Entry 4ADL (X-ray diffraction, 2.20 A resolution); this record covers chains A and B of the 4 polymer chains in the assembly.

# Chain A (and B)
Protein: Fumarate hydratase class II
Organism: Mycobacterium tuberculosis
Notes: EC 4.2.1.2; chain B of this document is another copy of the same molecule, construct and numbering; everything in this record applies to it too
Reference sequence: O53446 (FUMC_MYCTU); numbering as in UniProt (aligned over 1-473)
Sequence (495 residues; row label = number of the first residue in the row; numbers below 1 keep their minus sign (Met-21 is residue -21)):
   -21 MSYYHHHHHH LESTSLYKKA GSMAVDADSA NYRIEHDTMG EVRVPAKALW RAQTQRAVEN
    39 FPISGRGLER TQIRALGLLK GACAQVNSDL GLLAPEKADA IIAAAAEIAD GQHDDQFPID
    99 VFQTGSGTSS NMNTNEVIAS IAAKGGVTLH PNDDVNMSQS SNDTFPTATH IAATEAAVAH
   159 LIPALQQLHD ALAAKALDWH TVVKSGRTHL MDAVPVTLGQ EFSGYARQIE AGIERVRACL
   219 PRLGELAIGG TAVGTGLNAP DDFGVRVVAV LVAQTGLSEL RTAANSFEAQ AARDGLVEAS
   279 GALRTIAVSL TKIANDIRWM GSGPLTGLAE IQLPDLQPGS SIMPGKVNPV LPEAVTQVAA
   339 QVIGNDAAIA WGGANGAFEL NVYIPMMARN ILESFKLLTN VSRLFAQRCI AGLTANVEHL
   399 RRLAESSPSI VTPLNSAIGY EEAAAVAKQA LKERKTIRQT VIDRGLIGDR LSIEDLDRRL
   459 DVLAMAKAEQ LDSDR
Disordered / not traced: -21 to 8, 468-473 (chain B: -21 to 8, 467-473)
Construct notes: expression tag (-21 to 0)
Ligand contacts: (2S)-2-hydroxybutanedioic acid (LMR): Ser104, Thr106, Ser138, Ser139, Asn140, Leu358
From the paper describing this entry:
  - conformationally variable residues (order/disorder transition): Pro316 to Val325
  - binding site for (2S)-2-hydroxybutanedioic acid: His187
  - catalytic residues: His187 (citing earlier work)
  - catalytic residues: Ser318

# Interface between chain A and chain B
Contacting residue pairs - 150 pairs, chain A then chain B:
  Thr16(A) - Tyr418(B)
  Thr16(A) - Glu419(B)
  Thr16(A) - Ala422(B)
  Thr102(A) - His187(B)
  Ser104(A) - His187(B)  hydrogen bond
  His128(A) - Glu419(B)  salt bridge
  Asn130(A) - Tyr418(B)
  Asp131(A) - Tyr418(B)  hydrogen bond (side chain-backbone)
  Asn140(A) - Thr186(B)
  Gly184(A) - Glu357(B)
  Arg185(A) - Phe356(B)
  Arg185(A) - Glu357(B)  hydrogen bond (backbone-side chain)
  Thr186(A) - Asn140(B)
  Thr186(A) - Ala230(B)
  Thr186(A) - Val231(B)
  Thr186(A) - Glu357(B)
  Thr186(A) - Leu358(B)
  His187(A) - Thr102(B)
  His187(A) - Ser104(B)  hydrogen bond
  His187(A) - Leu358(B)
  His187(A) - Val360(B)
  Leu188(A) - Ala355(B)  hydrophobic
  Ala191(A) - Val231(B)  hydrophobic
  Val192(A) - Val231(B)  hydrophobic
  Val192(A) - Leu235(B)  hydrophobic
  Pro193(A) - Thr233(B)
  Val194(A) - Val231(B)  hydrophobic
  Val194(A) - Thr233(B)
  Gln198(A) - Thr233(B)
  Gln198(A) - Phe265(B)
  Glu199(A) - Phe356(B)
  Glu199(A) - Glu357(B)
  Ser201(A) - Asn263(B)  hydrogen bond
  Gly202(A) - Asn263(B)
  Gly202(A) - Glu266(B)
  Arg205(A) - Arg220(B)
  Arg205(A) - Glu223(B)  salt bridge
  Arg205(A) - Ala262(B)
  Arg205(A) - Asn263(B)
  Arg205(A) - Glu266(B)
  Gln206(A) - Glu266(B)
  Gln206(A) - Ala270(B)
  Gln206(A) - Asp272(B)  hydrogen bond
  Ala209(A) - Arg220(B)
  Glu212(A) - Arg220(B)  salt bridge
  Arg213(A) - Arg220(B)
  Arg213(A) - Asp272(B)
  Arg213(A) - Gly273(B)
  Arg213(A) - Glu276(B)  salt bridge
  Arg220(A) - Ala209(B)
  Arg220(A) - Glu212(B)  salt bridge
  Arg220(A) - Arg213(B)
  Glu223(A) - Arg205(B)  salt bridge
  Ala230(A) - Thr186(B)
  Val231(A) - Thr186(B)
  Val231(A) - Ala191(B)  hydrophobic
  Val231(A) - Val192(B)  hydrophobic
  Val231(A) - Val194(B)  hydrophobic
  Thr233(A) - Pro193(B)
  Thr233(A) - Val194(B)
  Thr233(A) - Gln198(B)
  Thr233(A) - Ala464(B)
  Thr233(A) - Lys465(B)
  Leu235(A) - Val192(B)  hydrophobic
  Leu235(A) - Met463(B)
  Leu235(A) - Lys465(B)
  Asn236(A) - Thr410(B)  hydrogen bond (side chain-backbone)
  Asn236(A) - Pro411(B)
  Asn236(A) - Asn413(B)
  Ala262(A) - Arg205(B)
  Asn263(A) - Ser201(B)  hydrogen bond
  Asn263(A) - Gly202(B)
  Asn263(A) - Arg205(B)
  Phe265(A) - Gln198(B)
  Glu266(A) - Gly202(B)
  Glu266(A) - Arg205(B)
  Glu266(A) - Gln206(B)
  Ala269(A) - Lys290(B)
  Ala270(A) - Gln206(B)
  Asp272(A) - Gln206(B)  hydrogen bond
  Asp272(A) - Arg213(B)
  Asp272(A) - Thr283(B)
  Asp272(A) - Val286(B)
  Asp272(A) - Ser287(B)  hydrogen bond
  Gly273(A) - Arg213(B)
  Val275(A) - Arg282(B)
  Val275(A) - Thr283(B)
  Glu276(A) - Arg213(B)  salt bridge
  Glu276(A) - Thr283(B)
  Gly279(A) - Arg282(B)
  Arg282(A) - Val275(B)
  Arg282(A) - Gly279(B)
  Arg282(A) - Asp344(B)  salt bridge
  Arg282(A) - Ala348(B)
  Thr283(A) - Asp272(B)
  Thr283(A) - Val275(B)
  Thr283(A) - Glu276(B)
  Val286(A) - Asp272(B)
  Val286(A) - Ala348(B)
  Val286(A) - Gly351(B)
  Val286(A) - Ala352(B)
  Ser287(A) - Asp272(B)  hydrogen bond
  Thr289(A) - Ala352(B)
  Lys290(A) - Ala269(B)
  Lys290(A) - Ala352(B)
  Lys290(A) - Gly354(B)
  Lys290(A) - Ala355(B)
  Lys290(A) - Phe356(B)  hydrogen bond (side chain-backbone)
  Asp294(A) - Ala355(B)
  Asp294(A) - Phe356(B)  hydrogen bond (side chain-backbone)
  Trp297(A) - Phe356(B)  hydrophobic
  Met298(A) - Phe356(B)  hydrophobic
  Leu306(A) - Phe356(B)  hydrophobic
  Asp344(A) - Arg282(B)  salt bridge
  Ala348(A) - Arg282(B)
  Ala348(A) - Val286(B)
  Gly351(A) - Val286(B)
  Ala352(A) - Val286(B)
  Ala352(A) - Thr289(B)
  Ala352(A) - Lys290(B)
  Gly354(A) - Lys290(B)
  Ala355(A) - Leu188(B)  hydrophobic
  Ala355(A) - Lys290(B)
  Ala355(A) - Asp294(B)
  Phe356(A) - Arg185(B)
  Phe356(A) - Glu199(B)
  Phe356(A) - Lys290(B)  hydrogen bond (backbone-side chain)
  Phe356(A) - Asp294(B)  hydrogen bond (backbone-side chain)
  Phe356(A) - Trp297(B)  hydrophobic
  Phe356(A) - Met298(B)  hydrophobic
  Phe356(A) - Leu306(B)  hydrophobic
  Glu357(A) - Gly184(B)
  Glu357(A) - Arg185(B)  hydrogen bond (side chain-backbone)
  Glu357(A) - Thr186(B)
  Glu357(A) - Glu199(B)
  Leu358(A) - His187(B)
  Val360(A) - His187(B)
  Thr410(A) - Asn236(B)  hydrogen bond (backbone-side chain)
  Pro411(A) - Asn236(B)
  Asn413(A) - Asn236(B)
  Gly417(A) - Asp131(B)
  Tyr418(A) - Thr16(B)
  Tyr418(A) - Asn130(B)
  Tyr418(A) - Asp131(B)  hydrogen bond (backbone-side chain)
  Glu419(A) - His128(B)  salt bridge
  Ala422(A) - Thr16(B)
  Met463(A) - Leu235(B)  hydrophobic
  Ala464(A) - Thr233(B)
  Lys465(A) - Thr233(B)
  Lys465(A) - Leu235(B)
Also at the interface, not in a pair above, chain A (80 interface residues in all): Lys182, Ser183, Ala216, Gly234, Asp239, Ser278, Glu308
Also at the interface, not in a pair above, chain B (79 interface residues in all): Lys182, Ala216, Gly234, Asp239, Ser278, Glu308, Gly417

# In short
Chain A and chain B form an interface of 80 and 79 residues respectively; the contacts include 18 hydrogen
bonds and 10 salt bridges. Polar pairs include His128(A)-Glu419(B), Arg205(A)-Glu223(B) and
Glu212(A)-Arg220(B). Ligands of chain A: (2S)-2-hydroxybutanedioic acid. The paper reports catalytic residues
His187(A) and Ser318(A); a binding site for (2S)-2-hydroxybutanedioic acid at His187(A).
Both chains are Fumarate hydratase class II (Mycobacterium tuberculosis). Entry 4ADL (Crystal structures of
Rv1098c in complex with malate) was determined by X-ray diffraction (same publication as 4ADM, 4APA and 4APB).
